PDB entry 9QI5 | X-ray diffraction, 1.80 A resolution | chain A

== Chain A ==
Name: Beta-lactamase
Organism: Mycobacterium tuberculosis
Notes: EC 3.5.2.6
UniProt: P0A5I7 (BLAC_MYCBO); the construct lacks a stretch of the UniProt sequence and is renumbered around it, so the offset changes along the chain: 28-57 = UniProt 43-72; 59-83 = UniProt 73-97; 86-145 = UniProt 98-157; 146-238 = UniProt 162-254; 2 more segments
Chain sequence (266 residues; each row starts with the number of its first residue; note: 5 numbers in that range are skipped by the numbering (no residue carries them; nothing is unmodelled there); a row labelled like 145A-145D holds insertion residues (145A, then the next letters in order)):
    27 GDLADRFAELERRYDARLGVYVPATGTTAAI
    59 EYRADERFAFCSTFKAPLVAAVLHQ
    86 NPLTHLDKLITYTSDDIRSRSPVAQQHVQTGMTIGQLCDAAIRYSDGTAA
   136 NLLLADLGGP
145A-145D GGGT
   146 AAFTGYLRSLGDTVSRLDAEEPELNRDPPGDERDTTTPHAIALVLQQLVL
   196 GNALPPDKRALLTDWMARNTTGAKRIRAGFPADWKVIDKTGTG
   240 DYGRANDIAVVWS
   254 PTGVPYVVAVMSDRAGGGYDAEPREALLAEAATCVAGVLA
Construct notes: expression tag (27); engineered mutation Arg105 (Ile117 in P0A5I7)
Swiss-Prot annotation at these positions:
  - active site: Ser70 (Acyl-ester intermediate), Glu166 (Proton acceptor)
  - binding site (substrate): Ser130, Thr235 to Thr237
  - site: Lys73 (Increases nucleophilicity of active site Ser)
From the paper describing this entry:
  - mutagenesis - I105R (2.7-fold): increased catalytic activity on carbenicillin
  - mutagenesis - I105R: decreased catalytic activity on nitrocefin
  - mutagenesis - I105R: decreased catalytic activity on ampicillin
  - mutagenesis - I105R: increased growth in response to clavulanic acid
  - mutagenesis - I105R (4-fold): increased growth in response to avibactam
  - mutagenesis - I105R: decreased binding to clavulanic acid
  - mutagenesis - I105R (+1 degC): increased stability
  - conformationally variable residues (side-chain flip): Arg105

== In short ==
Curated annotation (UniProt) lists active-site residues Ser70 and Glu166 and 4 substrate-binding residues. The
paper reports that I105R increases catalytic activity on carbenicillin; conformational variability at Arg105.
Chain A is Beta-lactamase (Mycobacterium tuberculosis); the structure, Crystal structure of I105R mutant of
BlaC from Mycobacterium tuberculosis, was determined by X-ray diffraction together with 9QI6 and 9QI7 from the
same study.
